PDB entry 5NSS | electron microscopy, 5.80 A resolution (low resolution: residue-level contacts below are approximate; hydrogen-bond / salt-bridge calls are withheld) | chains B and C of the 14 polymer chains in the assembly

== Chain B ==
Name: DNA-directed RNA polymerase subunit alpha
From: Escherichia coli K-12
Notes: EC 2.7.7.6
UniProtKB: P0A7Z4 (RPOA_ECOLI); residues 1-329 here = UniProt positions 1-329
Sequence (329 residues; numbered 1 to 329; the number before each row is that of its first residue):
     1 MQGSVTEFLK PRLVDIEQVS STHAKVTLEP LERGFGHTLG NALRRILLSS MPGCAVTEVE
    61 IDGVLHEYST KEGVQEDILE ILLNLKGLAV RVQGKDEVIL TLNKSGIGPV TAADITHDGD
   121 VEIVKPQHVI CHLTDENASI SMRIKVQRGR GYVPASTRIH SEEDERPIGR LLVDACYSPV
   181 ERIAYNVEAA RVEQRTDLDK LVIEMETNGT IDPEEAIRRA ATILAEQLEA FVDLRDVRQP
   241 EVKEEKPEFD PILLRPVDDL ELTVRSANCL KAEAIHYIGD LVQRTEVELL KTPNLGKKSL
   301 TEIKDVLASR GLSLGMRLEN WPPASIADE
Unresolved in the structure: 1-3, 239-329
Swiss-Prot annotation at these positions:
  - region: Glu-162 to Glu-165 (Required for interaction with Crp at class II promoters)
  - modified residue: Arg-265 (ADP-ribosylarginine), Lys-297 (N6-acetyllysine), Lys-298 (N6-acetyllysine)
  - mutagenesis: Arg-45 (R45C: In rpoA112; temperature-sensitive, blocks RNA polymerase assembly), Glu-162 to Glu-165 (5-fold decrease in CRP-class II promoter-dependent transcription), Glu-165 (E165K: 5-fold decrease in CRP-class II promoter-dependent transcription), Arg-191 (R191C: In rpoA101; temperature-sensitive)

== Chain C ==
Name: DNA-directed RNA polymerase subunit beta
From: Escherichia coli K-12
Notes: EC 2.7.7.6
UniProtKB: P0A8V2 (RPOB_ECOLI); residue numbers follow UniProt; this construct covers 1-1342
Sequence (1342 residues; numbered 1 to 1342; the number before each row is that of its first residue):
     1 MVYSYTEKKR IRKDFGKRPQ VLDVPYLLSI QLDSFQKFIE QDPEGQYGLE AAFRSVFPIQ
    61 SYSGNSELQY VSYRLGEPVF DVQECQIRGV TYSAPLRVKL RLVIYEREAP EGTVKDIKEQ
   121 EVYMGEIPLM TDNGTFVING TERVIVSQLH RSPGVFFDSD KGKTHSSGKV LYNARIIPYR
   181 GSWLDFEFDP KDNLFVRIDR RRKLPATIIL RALNYTTEQI LDLFFEKVIF EIRDNKLQME
   241 LVPERLRGET ASFDIEANGK VYVEKGRRIT ARHIRQLEKD DVKLIEVPVE YIAGKVVAKD
   301 YIDESTGELI CAANMELSLD LLAKLSQSGH KRIETLFTND LDHGPYISET LRVDPTNDRL
   361 SALVEIYRMM RPGEPPTREA AESLFENLFF SEDRYDLSAV GRMKFNRSLL REEIEGSGIL
   421 SKDDIIDVMK KLIDIRNGKG EVDDIDHLGN RRIRSVGEMA ENQFRVGLVR VERAVKERLS
   481 LGDLDTLMPQ DMINAKPISA AVKEFFGSSQ LSQFMDQNNP LSEITHKRRI SALGPGGLTR
   541 ERAGFEVRDV HPTHYGRVCP IETPEGPNIG LINSLSVYAQ TNEYGFLETP YRKVTDGVVT
   601 DEIHYLSAIE EGNYVIAQAN SNLDEEGHFV EDLVTCRSKG ESSLFSRDQV DYMDVSTQQV
   661 VSVGASLIPF LEHDDANRAL MGANMQRQAV PTLRADKPLV GTGMERAVAV DSGVTAVAKR
   721 GGVVQYVDAS RIVIKVNEDE MYPGEAGIDI YNLTKYTRSN QNTCINQMPC VSLGEPVERG
   781 DVLADGPSTD LGELALGQNM RVAFMPWNGY NFEDSILVSE RVVQEDRFTT IHIQELACVS
   841 RDTKLGPEEI TADIPNVGEA ALSKLDESGI VYIGAEVTGG DILVGKVTPK GETQLTPEEK
   901 LLRAIFGEKA SDVKDSSLRV PNGVSGTVID VQVFTRDGVE KDKRALEIEE MQLKQAKKDL
   961 SEELQILEAG LFSRIRAVLV AGGVEAEKLD KLPRDRWLEL GLTDEEKQNQ LEQLAEQYDE
  1021 LKHEFEKKLE AKRRKITQGD DLAPGVLKIV KVYLAVKRRI QPGDKMAGRH GNKGVISKIN
  1081 PIEDMPYDEN GTPVDIVLNP LGVPSRMNIG QILETHLGMA AKGIGDKINA MLKQQQEVAK
  1141 LREFIQRAYD LGADVRQKVD LSTFSDEEVM RLAENLRKGM PIATPVFDGA KEAEIKELLK
  1201 LGDLPTSGQI RLYDGRTGEQ FERPVTVGYM YMLKLNHLVD DKMHARSTGS YSLVTQQPLG
  1261 GKAQFGGQRF GEMEVWALEA YGAAYTLQEM LTVKSDDVNG RTKMYKNIVD GNHQMEPGMP
  1321 ESFNVLLKEI RSLGINIELE DE
Unresolved in the structure: 1341-1342
Swiss-Prot annotation at these positions:
  - modified residue (N6-acetyllysine): Lys-1022, Lys-1200
  - mutagenesis: Ile-561 (I561S: Resistant to antibiotics salinamide A and B), Ile-569 (I569S: Resistant to antibiotics salinamide A and B), Ala-665 (A665E: Resistant to antibiotics salinamide A and B), Asp-675 (D675A/G: Resistant to antibiotics salinamide A and B), Asn-677 (N677H/K: Resistant to antibiotics salinamide A and B), Leu-680 (L680M: Resistant to antibiotics salinamide A and B), Glu-813 (E813K: Disrupts the enzyme's active center)

== Interface between chain B and chain C ==
Residue-residue contacts (7):
  Arg-33(B) with Glu-820(C); Pro-1081(C)
  His-37(B) with Asp-1084(C); Arg-1216(C)
  Asn-41(B) with Thr-1217(C)
  Arg-44(B) with Glu-1219(C)
  Tyr-185(B) with Thr-1217(C)
Interface residues without a listed pair, chain B (6 interface residues in all): Arg-45
Interface residues without a listed pair, chain C (7 interface residues in all): Gly-1218

== Overview ==
Chain B and chain C form an interface of 6 and 7 residues respectively. Curated annotation (UniProt) lists 6
mutagenesis sites on chain B; 7 mutagenesis sites on chain C.
Chain B is DNA-directed RNA polymerase subunit alpha and chain C is DNA-directed RNA polymerase subunit beta,
both from Escherichia coli K-12; the structure, Cryo-EM structure of RNA polymerase-sigma54 holoenzyme with
promoter DNA and transcription activator PspF intermedate complex, was determined by electron microscopy,
deposited together with 5NSR.
